8OYA - chains A and D of the 3 polymer chains in the assembly; structure by X-ray diffraction, 2.18 A resolution.

# Chain A
Name: Deoxyribodipyrimidine photo-lyase
Source organism: Methanosarcina mazei Go1
Notes: EC 4.1.99.3
UniProtKB: Q8PYK9 (Q8PYK9_METMA); residues 1-464 here = UniProt positions 1-464
Sequence (498 residues; numbered -19 to 478; the number before each row is that of its first residue; numbers below 1 keep their minus sign (Met-19 is residue -19)):
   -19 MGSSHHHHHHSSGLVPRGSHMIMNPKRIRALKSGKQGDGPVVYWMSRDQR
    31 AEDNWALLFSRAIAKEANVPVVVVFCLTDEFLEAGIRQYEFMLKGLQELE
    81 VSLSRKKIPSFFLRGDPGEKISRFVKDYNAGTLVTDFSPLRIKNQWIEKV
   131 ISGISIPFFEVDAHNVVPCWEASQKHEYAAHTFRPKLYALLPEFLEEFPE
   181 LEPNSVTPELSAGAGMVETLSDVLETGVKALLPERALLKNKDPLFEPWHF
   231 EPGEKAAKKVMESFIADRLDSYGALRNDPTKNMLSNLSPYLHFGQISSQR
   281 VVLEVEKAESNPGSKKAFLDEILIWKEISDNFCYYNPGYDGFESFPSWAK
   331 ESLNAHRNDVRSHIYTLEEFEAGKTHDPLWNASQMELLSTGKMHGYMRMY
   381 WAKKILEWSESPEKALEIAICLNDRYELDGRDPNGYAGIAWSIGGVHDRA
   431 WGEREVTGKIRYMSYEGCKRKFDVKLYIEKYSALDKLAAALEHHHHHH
Disordered / not traced: -19 to 2, 188-198, 469-478
Construct notes: initiating methionine (-19); expression tag (-18 to 0, 465-478)
Residues lining bound ligands: dihydroflavine-adenine dinucleotide (FDA): Tyr252, Leu264, Ser265, Asn266, Leu267, Ser268, Leu271, Phe298, Glu301, Ile302, Trp305, Lys306, Ser309, Lys372, Met373, Gly375, Arg378, Met379, Ala382, Asn403, Glu407, Asp409, Gly410, Asp412, Asn414, Gly415, Gly418, Ile419, Ser422
What the authors report for this chain:
  - conformationally variable residues: Met379

# Chain D
Molecule: Counterstrand-oligonucleotide
Source organism: synthetic construct
Sequence (14 nucleotides; each row starts with the number of its first residue):
     1 TTGCGCGAAGCCGA

# How chain A and chain D interact
Pairs across the interface - 24 pairs, chain A then chain D:
  Lys155(A) - DG13(D)  salt bridge to the phosphate
  Tyr158(A) - DC11(D)  sugar contact
  Tyr158(A) - DC12(D)  sugar contact
  Thr162(A) - DC12(D)  phosphate contact
  Thr162(A) - DG13(D)  sugar contact
  Trp328(A) - DG10(D)  phosphate contact
  Arg429(A) - DA8(D)  hydrogen bond to the base
  Arg429(A) - DA9(D)  base contact
  Arg429(A) - DG10(D)  base contact
  Ala430(A) - DA8(D)  base contact
  Ala430(A) - DA9(D)  sugar contact
  Ala430(A) - DG10(D)  sugar contact
  Trp431(A) - DA8(D)  base contact
  Trp431(A) - DA9(D)  sugar contact
  Gly432(A) - DA8(D)  phosphate contact
  Glu433(A) - DA9(D)  hydrogen bond to the phosphate
  Lys439(A) - DA9(D)  phosphate contact
  Lys439(A) - DG10(D)  salt bridge to the phosphate
  Lys449(A) - DT1(D)  phosphate contact
  Arg450(A) - DT1(D)  base contact
  Arg450(A) - DT2(D)  base contact
  Lys451(A) - DT1(D)  sugar contact
  Phe452(A) - DT1(D)  phosphate contact
  Asp453(A) - DT1(D)  phosphate contact
Other interface residues (no listed pair), chain A (16 interface residues in all): Glu157
Other interface residues (no listed pair), chain D (10 interface residues in all): DG3, DG7

# In short
16 residues of chain A and 10 residues of chain D are in contact; the contacts include 2 hydrogen bonds and 2
salt bridges. Polar contacts include Arg429(A)-DA8(D), Glu433(A)-DA9(D) and Lys155(A)-DG13(D). Bound to chain
A: dihydroflavine-adenine dinucleotide. The paper reports conformational variability at Met379(A).
Chain A is Deoxyribodipyrimidine photo-lyase (Methanosarcina mazei Go1) and chain D is
Counterstrand-oligonucleotide (synthetic construct); the structure, Time-resolved SFX structure of the class
II photolyase complexed with a thymine dimer (10 microsecond pump ..., was determined by X-ray diffraction,
deposited together with 8OET, 8OY3, 8OY4, 8OY5, 8OY6, 8OY7 and 4 further entries.
